PDB entry 3GPW | X-ray diffraction, 2.50 A resolution | chains T and U of the 28 polymer chains in the assembly

== Chain T ==
Name: Proteasome component C1
Source organism: Saccharomyces cerevisiae
Notes: EC 3.4.25.1; fragment: sequence database residues 5-248
UniProtKB: P21242 (PSA3_YEAST); the construct lacks a stretch of the UniProt sequence and is renumbered around it, so the offset changes along the chain: 5-180 = UniProt 5-180; 184-199 = UniProt 187-202; 201-206 = UniProt 203-208; 207-218 = UniProt 211-222; 1 more segments
Sequence (244 residues; each row starts with the number of its first residue; note: 4 numbers in that range are skipped by the numbering (no residue carries them; nothing is unmodelled there); a row labelled like 18A-18F holds insertion residues (18A, then the next letters in order)):
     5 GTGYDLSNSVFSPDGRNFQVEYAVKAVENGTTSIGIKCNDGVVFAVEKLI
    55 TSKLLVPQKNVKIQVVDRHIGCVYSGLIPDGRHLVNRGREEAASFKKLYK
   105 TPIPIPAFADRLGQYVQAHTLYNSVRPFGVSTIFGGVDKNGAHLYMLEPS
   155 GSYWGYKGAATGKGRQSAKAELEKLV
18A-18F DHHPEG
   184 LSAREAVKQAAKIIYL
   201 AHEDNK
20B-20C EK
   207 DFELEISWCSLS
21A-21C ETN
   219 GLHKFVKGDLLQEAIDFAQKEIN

== Chain U ==
Name: Proteasome component C7-alpha
Source organism: Saccharomyces cerevisiae
Notes: EC 3.4.25.1; fragment: sequence database residues 10-252
UniProtKB: P21243 (PSA6_YEAST); the construct lacks a stretch of the UniProt sequence and is renumbered around it, so the offset changes along the chain: 6-34 = UniProt 10-38; 35-143 = UniProt 40-148; 144-179 = UniProt 150-185; 186-218 = UniProt 199-231; 1 more segments
Sequence (243 residues; numbered 6 to 240 plus 14 insertion-coded residues; 6 numbers in that range are skipped by the numbering (no residue carries them; nothing is unmodelled there); the number before each row is that of its first residue; a row labelled like 17A-17E holds insertion residues (17A, then the next letters in order)):
     6 AGYDRHITIFSPEGRLYQVEYAFKATNQT
   34A N
    35 INSLAVRGKDCTVVISQKKVPDKLLDPTTVSYIFCISRTIGMVVNGPIPD
    85 ARNAALRAKAEAAEFRYKYGYDMPCDVLAKRMANLSQIYTQRAYMRPLGV
   135 ILTFVSVDE
   14A E
   144 LGPSIYKTDPAGYYVGYKATATGPKQQEITTNLENH
17A-17E FKKSK
18A-18D IDHI
   184 N
18G-18H EE
   18M S
   186 WEKVVEFAITHMIDALGTEFSKNDLEVGVATKD
   220 KFFTLSAENIEERLVAIAEQD

== Chain T / chain U interface ==
Residue-residue contacts - 61 pairs, chain T then chain U:
  Thr6(T) - His11(U)
  Gly7(T) - His11(U)
  Tyr8(T) - Arg10(U)
  Tyr8(T) - His11(U)
  Tyr8(T) - Tyr26(U)  hydrogen bond
  Ser13(T) - Arg130(U)
  Val14(T) - His11(U)
  Val14(T) - Gln23(U)
  Phe15(T) - Gln23(U)  hydrogen bond (backbone-side chain)
  Phe15(T) - Tyr26(U)
  Phe15(T) - Ala27(U)  hydrophobic
  Phe15(T) - Arg130(U)
  Phe15(T) - Pro131(U)
  Phe15(T) - Gly133(U)
  Ser16(T) - Tyr26(U)
  Pro17(T) - Tyr26(U)  hydrophobic
  Pro17(T) - Lys29(U)
  Asp18A(T) - Lys57(U)  salt bridge
  Gly19(T) - Tyr26(U)
  Gly19(T) - Ala30(U)
  Gly19(T) - Gln33(U)
  Lys41(T) - Asp60(U)  salt bridge
  Gln118(T) - Arg86(U)  hydrogen bond (side chain-backbone)
  Gln118(T) - Asn87(U)
  Gln118(T) - Leu90(U)
  Gln121(T) - Pro83(U)
  Gln121(T) - Asp84(U)
  Gln121(T) - Asn87(U)  hydrogen bond
  Gln121(T) - Arg130(U)
  Thr124(T) - Arg130(U)  hydrogen bond (backbone-side chain)
  Leu125(T) - Tyr128(U)
  Leu125(T) - Arg130(U)
  Leu125(T) - Leu132(U)  hydrophobic
  Tyr126(T) - Tyr128(U)
  Tyr126(T) - Met129(U)  hydrophobic
  Ser154(T) - Pro83(U)
  Gly155(T) - Pro83(U)
  Ser156(T) - Ile82(U)
  Ser156(T) - Pro83(U)
  Tyr157(T) - Arg86(U)  hydrogen bond (backbone-side chain)
  Trp158(T) - Leu59(U)  hydrophobic
  Trp158(T) - Thr63(U)
  Trp158(T) - Val64(U)  hydrophobic
  Trp158(T) - Ser65(U)
  Trp158(T) - Tyr66(U)
  Trp158(T) - Ile82(U)  hydrophobic
  Trp158(T) - Arg86(U)
  Gly159(T) - Leu59(U)
  Gly159(T) - Asp60(U)  hydrogen bond (backbone-backbone)
  Gly159(T) - Thr63(U)  hydrogen bond (backbone-side chain)
  Tyr160(T) - Leu58(U)
  Tyr160(T) - Leu59(U)
  Lys161(T) - Lys57(U)
  Lys161(T) - Leu58(U)  hydrogen bond (backbone-backbone)
  Lys161(T) - Leu59(U)
  Gly162(T) - Leu58(U)
  Lys173(T) - Leu58(U)
  Leu176(T) - Leu58(U)  hydrophobic
  Glu177(T) - Lys57(U)  salt bridge
  Glu177(T) - Leu58(U)
  Val180(T) - Leu58(U)  hydrophobic
Other interface residues (no listed pair), chain T (32 interface residues in all): Asp18, Arg20, Asp114
Other interface residues (no listed pair), chain U (29 interface residues in all): Asp56

== Overview ==
32 residues of chain T and 29 residues of chain U are in contact; the contacts include 9 hydrogen bonds and 3
salt bridges. Among the polar pairs are Asp18A(T)-Lys57(U), Lys41(T)-Asp60(U) and Glu177(T)-Lys57(U).
Chain T is Proteasome component C1 and chain U is Proteasome component C7-alpha, both from Saccharomyces
cerevisiae; the structure, Crystal structure of the yeast 20S proteasome in complex with Salinosporamide
derivatives: irreversible inhibitor ligand, was determined by X-ray diffraction, deposited together with 3GPT
and 3HYE.
